PDB entry 4RL0 | X-ray diffraction, 1.30 A resolution | chains A and B

== Chain A (and B) ==
Molecule: Beta-lactamase NDM-1
Organism: Klebsiella pneumoniae
Notes: EC 3.5.2.6; chain B of this document is another copy of the same molecule, construct and numbering; everything in this record applies to it too
UniProt: C7C422 (BLAN1_KLEPN); residues 29-270 here = UniProt positions 29-270
Amino-acid sequence (242 residues; each row starts with the number of its first residue):
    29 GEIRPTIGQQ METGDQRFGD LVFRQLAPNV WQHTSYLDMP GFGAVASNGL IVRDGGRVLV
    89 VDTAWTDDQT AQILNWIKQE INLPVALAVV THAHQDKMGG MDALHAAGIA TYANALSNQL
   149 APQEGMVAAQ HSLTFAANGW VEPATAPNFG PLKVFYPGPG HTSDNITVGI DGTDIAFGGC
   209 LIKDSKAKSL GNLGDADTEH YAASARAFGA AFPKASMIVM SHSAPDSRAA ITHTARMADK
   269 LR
Not modelled in the structure: 29-31, 36-42, 68-69 (chain B: 29-31)
Curated features (UniProtKB/Swiss-Prot):
  - binding site (Zn(2+)): His-120, His-122, Asp-124, His-189, Cys-208, His-250
  - binding site (substrate): Lys-211, Asn-220
Bound ions: Zn2+ site 1: His-120, His-122, His-189; Zn2+ site 2: Asp-124, Cys-208, His-250 (together with 3S0)
Small-molecule neighbours:
  - 3S0 ((2R,5S)-5-[(carbamoyloxy)methyl]-2-[(R)-carboxy{[(2Z)-2-(furan-2-yl)-2-(methoxyimino)acetyl]amino}methyl]-5,6-dihydro-2H-1,3-thiazine-4-carboxylic acid), molecule 1: Thr-34, Ile-35, Phe-70
  - 3S0, molecule 2: Ile-35, Leu-65, Met-67, Val-73, Trp-93, His-122, Gln-123, Asp-124, Glu-152, Met-154, His-189, Cys-208, Lys-211, Leu-218, Gly-219, Asn-220, His-250

== How chain A and chain B interact ==
Contacting residue pairs - 28 pairs, chain A then chain B:
  Arg-32(A) with Leu-221(B)
  Pro-33(A) with Ser-217(B)
  Thr-34(A) with Ser-217(B), hydrogen bond (backbone-side chain); Gly-219(B); Asn-220(B)
  Ile-35(A) with Ile-35(B), hydrophobic
  Met-67(A) with Met-67(B), hydrophobic; Phe-70(B), hydrophobic
  Phe-70(A) with Met-67(B), hydrophobic; Phe-70(B), hydrophobic; Val-73(B), hydrophobic; Asn-220(B), hydrogen bond (backbone-side chain)
  Gly-71(A) with Asn-220(B)
  Val-73(A) with Phe-70(B), hydrophobic
  Asp-212(A) with Lys-216(B), salt bridge
  Lys-216(A) with Gln-38(B); Asp-212(B), salt bridge; Lys-214(B)
  Ser-217(A) with Thr-34(B); Gln-38(B)
  Gly-219(A) with Thr-34(B)
  Asn-220(A) with Thr-34(B), hydrogen bond; Gly-69(B); Phe-70(B), hydrogen bond (side chain-backbone); Gly-71(B)
  Leu-221(A) with Arg-32(B)
  Ser-251(A) with Lys-216(B), hydrogen bond
  Leu-269(A) with Arg-32(B)
Also at the interface, not in a pair above, chain A (17 interface residues in all): Lys-268
Also at the interface, not in a pair above, chain B (18 interface residues in all): Pro-33, Leu-269

== Summary ==
Chain A and chain B form an interface of 17 and 18 residues respectively, with 5 hydrogen bonds and 2 salt
bridges. Among the polar pairs are Asp-212(A)/Lys-216(B), Thr-34(A)/Ser-217(B) and Phe-70(A)/Asn-220(B). Bound
to chain A: compound 3S0.
Both chains are Beta-lactamase NDM-1 (Klebsiella pneumoniae). Entry 4RL0 (Structural and mechanistic insights
into NDM-1 catalyzed hydrolysis of cephalosporins) was determined by X-ray diffraction, deposited together
with 4RL2 and 4RM5.
